PDB entry 3CFX | X-ray diffraction, 1.60 A resolution | chain A

[Chain A]
Molecule: UPF0100 protein MA_0280
From: Methanosarcina acetivorans
UniProtKB: Q8TTZ5 (Y280_METAC); residues 40-332 here = UniProt positions 40-332
Sequence (296 residues; row label = number of the first residue in the row):
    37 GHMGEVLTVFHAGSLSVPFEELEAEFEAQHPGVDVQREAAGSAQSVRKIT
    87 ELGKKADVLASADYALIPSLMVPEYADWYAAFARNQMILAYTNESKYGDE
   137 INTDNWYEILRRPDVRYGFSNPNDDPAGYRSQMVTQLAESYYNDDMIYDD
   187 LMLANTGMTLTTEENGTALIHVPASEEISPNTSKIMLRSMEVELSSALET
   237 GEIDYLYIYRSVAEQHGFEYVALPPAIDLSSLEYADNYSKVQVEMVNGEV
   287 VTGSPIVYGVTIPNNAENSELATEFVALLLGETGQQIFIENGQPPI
Not modelled in the structure: 37-39
Differences from the reference sequence: expression tag (37-39)
Ion coordination: Mg2+ site 1: Glu59, Glu63, Asp70, Val71; Mg2+ site 2: Glu175, Asp181, Asp185
Ligand contacts: tungstate(VI)ion (WO4): Ala48, Gly49, Ser50, Leu51, Ala76, Gly77, Ser78, Ala98, Asp161, Pro162, Ala163, Arg166, Met226, Glu227, Tyr245, Tyr294

[Summary]
Ligands of chain A: tungstate(VI)ion. The Mg2+ site 1 is built by Glu59, Glu63, Asp70 and Val71. Glu175,
Asp181 and Asp185 coordinate Mg2+ site 2.
Chain A is UPF0100 protein MA_0280 (Methanosarcina acetivorans); the structure, Crystal structure of M.
acetivorans periplasmic binding protein ModA/WtpA with bound tungstate, was determined by X-ray diffraction
(same publication as 3CFZ, 3CG1, 3CG3 and 3CIJ).
